PDB entry 5CZ5 | X-ray diffraction, 2.80 A resolution | chains I and Y of the 28 polymer chains in the assembly

# Chain I
Molecule: Proteasome subunit beta type-3
From: Saccharomyces cerevisiae (strain ATCC 204508 / S288c)
Notes: EC 3.4.25.1
UniProtKB: P25451 (PSB3_YEAST); residues 0-204 here correspond to UniProt positions 1-205 (UniProt number = residue number + 1)
Sequence (205 residues; row label = number of the first residue in the row; numbering starts at 0):
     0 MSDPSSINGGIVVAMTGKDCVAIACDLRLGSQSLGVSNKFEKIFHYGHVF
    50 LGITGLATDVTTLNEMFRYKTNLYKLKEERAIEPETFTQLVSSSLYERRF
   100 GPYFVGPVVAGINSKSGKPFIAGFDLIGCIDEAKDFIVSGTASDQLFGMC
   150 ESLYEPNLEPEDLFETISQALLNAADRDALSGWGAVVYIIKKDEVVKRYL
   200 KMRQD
Not modelled in the structure: 0
Metal / ion sites: Mg2+ site 1: Ala174, Asp177, Ser180; Mg2+ site 2: Asp204 (shared with Ala165(Y), Asp168(Y), Ser171(Y) of chain Y)
Small-molecule neighbours: CARFILZOMIB, bound form (3BV; N-{(2S)-2-[(morpholin-4-ylacetyl)amino]-4-phenylbutanoyl}-L-leucyl-N-[(2R,3S,4S)-1,3-dihydroxy-2,6-dimethylheptan-4-yl]-L-phenylalaninamide): Ser4, Arg98, Asp124, Leu125, Ile126, Cys128
UniProt features mapped onto this chain:
  - modified residue: Ser30 (Phosphoserine)
  - cross-link: Lys69 (Glycyl lysine isopeptide (Lys-Gly) (interchain with G-Cter in ubiquitin))

# Chain Y
Molecule: Proteasome subunit beta type-5
From: Saccharomyces cerevisiae (strain ATCC 204508 / S288c)
Notes: EC 3.4.25.1
UniProtKB: P30656 (PSB5_YEAST); residues 1-212 here correspond to UniProt positions 76-287 (UniProt number = residue number + 75)
Sequence (212 residues; row label = number of the first residue in the row):
     1 TTTLAFRFQGGIIVAVDSRATAGNWVASQTVKKVIEINPFLLGTMAGGAA
    51 DCQFWETWLGSQCRLHELREKERISVAAASKILSNLVYQYKGAGLSMGTM
   101 ICGYTRKEGPTIYYVDSDGTRLKGDIFCVGSGQTFAYGVLDSNYKWDLSV
   151 EDALYLGKRSILAAAHRDAYSGGSVNLYHVTEDGWIYHGNHDVGELFWKV
   201 KEEEGSFNNVIG
Glycans and other covalent adducts: CARFILZOMIB, bound form (3BV) linked to Thr1
Metal / ion sites: Mg2+: Ala165, Asp168, Ser171 (shared with Asp204(I) of chain I)
Small-molecule neighbours: CARFILZOMIB, bound form (3BV; N-{(2S)-2-[(morpholin-4-ylacetyl)amino]-4-phenylbutanoyl}-L-leucyl-N-[(2R,3S,4S)-1,3-dihydroxy-2,6-dimethylheptan-4-yl]-L-phenylalaninamide): Arg19, Ala20, Thr21, Ala22, Ala27, Val31, Lys33, Met45, Ala46, Gly47, Gly48, Ala49, Ser96, Ser131, Tyr170
Reported in the primary citation:
  - catalytic residues: Asp17, Lys33
  - catalytic residues: Gly47 (proposed by the authors, not directly observed)
  - mutagenesis - T1A, T1C, T1S, D17N: decreased growth
  - mutagenesis - K33A: decreased catalytic activity
  - mutagenesis - T1S, D17N: decreased catalytic activity on Suc-LLVY-AMC
  - mutagenesis - T1C: abolished catalytic activity
  - mutagenesis - T1S: abolished growth in response to 37  degC
  - mutagenesis - T1S (3.7-fold): decreased binding to bortezomib
  - mutagenesis - T1S (1.8-fold): decreased binding to carfilzomib

# How chain I and chain Y interact
Pairs across the interface (44):
  Leu26(I) with Ile211(Y), hydrophobic
  Arg27(I) with Ala169(Y)
  Ser32(I) with Arg167(Y); Asp168(Y); Ala169(Y), hydrogen bond (backbone-backbone); Tyr170(Y)
  Leu33(I) with Phe135(Y), hydrophobic
  Gly34(I) with Arg167(Y), hydrogen bond (backbone-side chain)
  Val35(I) with Arg167(Y), hydrogen bond (backbone-side chain)
  Asn37(I) with His166(Y); Asn209(Y), hydrogen bond (side chain-backbone); Val210(Y)
  Lys38(I) with Asn209(Y), hydrogen bond (side chain-backbone)
  Gln144(I) with Trp25(Y)
  Arg176(I) with Trp25(Y); Val26(Y), hydrogen bond (side chain-backbone); Ala27(Y), hydrogen bond (side chain-backbone); Ser28(Y)
  Asp177(I) with Asn24(Y); Val26(Y)
  Ala178(I) with Asn24(Y), hydrogen bond (backbone-backbone); Val26(Y); Ala169(Y); Tyr170(Y), hydrophobic
  Leu179(I) with Asn24(Y)
  Trp182(I) with His166(Y), hydrogen bond (side chain-backbone); Arg167(Y)
  Tyr198(I) with Ile211(Y), hydrophobic
  Lys200(I) with Trp198(Y)
  Met201(I) with Trp198(Y)
  Arg202(I) with Gln29(Y); Gly173(Y), hydrogen bond (side chain-backbone); Asp192(Y), salt bridge; Gly194(Y)
  Gln203(I) with His166(Y), hydrogen bond (backbone-side chain); Phe197(Y); Trp198(Y); Val210(Y)
  Asp204(I) with Arg19(Y), salt bridge; Ala165(Y); Ser171(Y); Gly172(Y); Gly173(Y), hydrogen bond (side chain-backbone); Val193(Y)
Other interface residues (no listed pair), chain I (22 interface residues in all): Gln31, Asp175
Other interface residues (no listed pair), chain Y (26 interface residues in all): Asn208

# Summary
22 residues of chain I face 26 of chain Y across their interface, with 12 hydrogen bonds and 2 salt bridges.
Polar pairs include Arg202(I)-Asp192(Y), Asp204(I)-Arg19(Y) and Gly34(I)-Arg167(Y). From the paper: catalytic
residues Asp17(Y), Lys33(Y) and Gly47(Y); T1A, T1C and T1S of chain Y, among others, reduce growth; 5
substitutions were tested in all.
Here chain I is Proteasome subunit beta type-3 and chain Y is Proteasome subunit beta type-5, both from
Saccharomyces cerevisiae (strain ATCC 204508 / S288c). Entry 5CZ5 (Yeast 20S proteasome beta1-T1A mutant in
complex with Carfilzomib) was determined by X-ray diffraction together with 5CZ4, 5CZ6, 5CZ7, 5CZ8, 5CZ9, 5CZA
and 16 further entries from the same study.
